PDB entry 6I7L | X-ray diffraction, 2.32 A resolution | chain A

# Chain A
Molecule: Adenosine monophosphate-protein transferase FICD
Source organism: Homo sapiens
Notes: EC 2.7.7.-, 3.1.4.-
UniProt: Q9BVA6 (FICD_HUMAN); residues 104-445 here = UniProt positions 104-445
Sequence (343 residues; numbered 103 to 445; the number before each row is that of its first residue):
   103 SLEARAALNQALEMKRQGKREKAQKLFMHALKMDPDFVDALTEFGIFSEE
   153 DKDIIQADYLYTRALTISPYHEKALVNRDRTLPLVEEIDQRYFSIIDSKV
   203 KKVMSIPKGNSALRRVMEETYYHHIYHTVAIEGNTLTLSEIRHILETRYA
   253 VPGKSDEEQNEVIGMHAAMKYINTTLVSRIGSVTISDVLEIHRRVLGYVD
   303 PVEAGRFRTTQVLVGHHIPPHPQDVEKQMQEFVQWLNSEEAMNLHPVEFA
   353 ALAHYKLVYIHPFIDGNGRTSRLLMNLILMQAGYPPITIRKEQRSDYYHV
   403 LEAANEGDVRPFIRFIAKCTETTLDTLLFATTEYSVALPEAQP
Not modelled in the structure: 437-445
Differences from the reference sequence: expression tag (103); engineered mutation Asp258 (Leu in Q9BVA6)
Metal / ion sites: Mg2+: Asp367 (together with AMP-PNP)
Small-molecule neighbours: AMP-PNP (ANP; phosphoaminophosphonic acid-adenylate ester): Thr230, Ile233, Glu234, Val316, His318, His319, His356, Val360, His363, Asp367, Gly368, Asn369, Gly370, Arg371, Arg374, Tyr399, Tyr400, Leu403, Glu404, Asn407
Curated features (UniProtKB/Swiss-Prot):
  - motif: Thr230 to Gly235 (Inhibitory (S/T)XXXE(G/N) motif)
  - active site: His363
  - binding site (ATP): Glu234, Val316 to His319, Asp367 to Arg374, Tyr399, Tyr400, Asn407
  - site: Glu234 (Important for autoinhibition of adenylyltransferase activity)
  - modified residue: Thr183 (O-AMP-threonine)
  - glycosylation: Asn275 (N-linked (GlcNAc...) asparagine)
Reported in the primary citation:
  - binding site for AMP-PNP: Glu234
  - Mg2+ coordination: Asp367
  - mutagenesis - H363A: abolished catalytic activity

# In short
Chain A binds AMP-PNP. UniProt lists active-site residue His363 and 16 ATP-binding residues. From the paper: a
binding site for AMP-PNP at Glu234; H363A abolishes catalytic activity.
Chain A is Adenosine monophosphate-protein transferase FICD (Homo sapiens); the structure, Crystal structure
of monomeric FICD mutant L258D complexed with MgAMP-PNP, was determined by X-ray diffraction, deposited
together with 6I7G, 6I7H, 6I7I, 6I7J and 6I7K.
